PDB entry 3N7K | X-ray diffraction, 2.50 A resolution | chain A

== Chain A ==
Molecule: Botulinum neurotoxin type C1
Organism: Clostridium botulinum
Notes: fragment: Receptor Binding Domain
UniProt: P18640 (BXC1_CLOBO); numbering as in UniProt (aligned over 866-1291)
Sequence (426 residues; row label = number of the first residue in the row):
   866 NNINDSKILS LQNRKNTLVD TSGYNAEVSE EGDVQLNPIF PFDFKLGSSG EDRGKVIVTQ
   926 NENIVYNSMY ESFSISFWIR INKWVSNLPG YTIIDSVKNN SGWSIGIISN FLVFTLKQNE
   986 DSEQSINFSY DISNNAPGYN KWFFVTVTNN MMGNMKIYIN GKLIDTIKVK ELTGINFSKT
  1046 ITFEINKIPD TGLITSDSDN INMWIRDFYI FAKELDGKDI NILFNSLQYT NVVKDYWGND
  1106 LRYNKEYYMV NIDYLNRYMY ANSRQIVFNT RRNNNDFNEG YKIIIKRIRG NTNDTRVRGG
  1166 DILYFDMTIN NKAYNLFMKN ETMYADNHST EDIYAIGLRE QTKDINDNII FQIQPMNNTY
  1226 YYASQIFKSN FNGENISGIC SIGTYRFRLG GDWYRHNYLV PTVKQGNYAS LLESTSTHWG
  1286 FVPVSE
Unresolved in the structure: 866, 1057-1058, 1291
Curated features (UniProtKB/Swiss-Prot):
  - region: Lys1269 to His1283 (Ganglioside-binding loop)
  - motif: Gly1256 to Trp1258 (Host ganglioside-binding motif)
  - binding site (a ganglioside GD1a (d18:1(4E))): Tyr1119, Ile1247 to Tyr1250, Ser1281
  - binding site (a ganglioside GD1b (d18:1(4E))): Ala1126 to Arg1129, Tyr1146
What the authors report for this chain:
  - mutagenesis - W1258A: decreased binding to GD1b
  - mutagenesis - W1258A: abolished binding to neurons
  - specificity-determining residues: Arg1251, Arg1253, Arg1260 (proposed by the authors, not directly observed)

== In short ==
From UniProt: 6 ganglioside GD1a (d18:1(4E))-binding residues and 5 ganglioside GD1b (d18:1(4E))-binding
residues. From the paper: W1258A reduces binding to GD1b; specificity determinants Arg1251, Arg1253 and
Arg1260.
Chain A is Botulinum neurotoxin type C1 (Clostridium botulinum); the structure, Crystal structure of botulinum
neurotoxin serotype C1 binding domain, was determined by X-ray diffraction (same publication as 3N7J, 3N7L and
3N7M).
